3V55 - chain A; structure by X-ray diffraction, 1.81 A resolution.

== Chain A ==
Protein: Mucosa-associated lymphoid tissue lymphoma translocation protein 1
Source organism: Homo sapiens
Notes: EC 3.4.22.-
Reference sequence: Q9UDY8 (MALT1_HUMAN); residue numbers follow UniProt; this construct covers 334-719
Chain sequence (389 residues; row label = number of the first residue in the row):
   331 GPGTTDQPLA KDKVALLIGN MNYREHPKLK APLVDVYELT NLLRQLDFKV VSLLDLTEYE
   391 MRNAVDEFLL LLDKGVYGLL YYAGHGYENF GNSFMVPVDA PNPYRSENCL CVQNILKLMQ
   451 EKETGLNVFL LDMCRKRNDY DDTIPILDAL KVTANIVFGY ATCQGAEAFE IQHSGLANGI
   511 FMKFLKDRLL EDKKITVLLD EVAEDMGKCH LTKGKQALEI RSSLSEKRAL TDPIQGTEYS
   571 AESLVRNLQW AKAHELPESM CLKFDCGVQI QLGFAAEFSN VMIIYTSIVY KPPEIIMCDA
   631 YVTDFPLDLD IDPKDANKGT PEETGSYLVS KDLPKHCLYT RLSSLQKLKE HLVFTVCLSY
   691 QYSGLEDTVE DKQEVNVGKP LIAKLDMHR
Unresolved in the structure: 331-336, 469-480, 495-497
Differences from the reference sequence: expression tag (331-333)
UniProt features mapped onto this chain:
  - motif: L369 to L376 (Nuclear export signal)
  - active site: H415, C464
  - mutagenesis: C464 (C464A: Slight decrease in NF-kappa-B activation), E653 (E653A: Abolishes binding to TRAF6)
From the paper describing this entry:
  - catalytic residues: H415, C464
  - conformationally variable residues (helix shift, loop rearrangement, order/disorder transition, side-chain flip): C464, R467 to L480, Q494, G495 to E497, E500, R551, W580, R719
  - contacts within the chain: L401-W580 (hydrophobic contact), L346-W580 (hydrophobic contact), V381-W580 (hydrophobic contact)
  - self-association interface (contacts with another copy of this molecule); pairs are residue here / residue on that copy: R551-R551
  - mutagenesis - R551E: abolished catalytic activity on BCL10
  - mutagenesis - R551V: unchanged catalytic activity on BCL10
  - mutagenesis - C464A: abolished catalytic activity

== In short ==
UniProt lists active-site residues H415 and C464 and 2 mutagenesis sites. From the paper: catalytic residues
H415 and C464; R551E abolishes catalytic activity on BCL10; 3 substitutions were tested in all.
Chain A is Mucosa-associated lymphoid tissue lymphoma translocation protein 1 (Homo sapiens); the structure,
Human MALT1 (334-719) in its ligand free form, was determined by X-ray diffraction together with 3V4L and 3V4O
from the same study.
